PDB entry 9GGC | electron microscopy, 2.39 A resolution | chains B and C of the 5 polymer chains in the assembly

Chain B (and C):
Protein: DNA polymerase subunit gamma-2
From: Homo sapiens
Notes: engineered mutation(s): A169T; chain C of this document is another copy of the same molecule, construct and numbering; everything in this record applies to it too
Reference sequence: Q9UHN1 (DPOG2_HUMAN); residues 26-485 here = UniProt positions 26-485
Chain sequence (467 residues; row label = number of the first residue in the row):
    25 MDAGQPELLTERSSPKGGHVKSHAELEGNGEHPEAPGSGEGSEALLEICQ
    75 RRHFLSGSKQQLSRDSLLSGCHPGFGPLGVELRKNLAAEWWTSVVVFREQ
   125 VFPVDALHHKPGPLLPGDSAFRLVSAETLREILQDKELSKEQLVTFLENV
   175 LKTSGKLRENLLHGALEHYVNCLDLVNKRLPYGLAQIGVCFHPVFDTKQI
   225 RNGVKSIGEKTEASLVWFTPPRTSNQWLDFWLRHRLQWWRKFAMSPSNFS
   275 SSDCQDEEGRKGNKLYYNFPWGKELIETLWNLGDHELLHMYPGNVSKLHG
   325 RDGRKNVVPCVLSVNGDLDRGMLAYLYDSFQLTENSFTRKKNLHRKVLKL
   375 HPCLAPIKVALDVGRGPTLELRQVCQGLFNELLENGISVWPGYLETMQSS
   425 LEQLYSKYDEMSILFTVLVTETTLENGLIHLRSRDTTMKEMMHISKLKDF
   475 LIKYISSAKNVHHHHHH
Disordered / not traced: 25-66, 138-176, 219-228, 355-368, 483-491 (chain C: 25-66, 139-177, 219-229, 355-368, 483-491)
Construct notes: initiating methionine (25); variant Thr169 (Ala in Q9UHN1); expression tag (486-491)
UniProt features mapped onto this chain:
  - modified residue: Ser38 (Phosphoserine)
  - natural variant: Arg182 (R182W: In MTDPS16), Gly416 (G416A: No functional deficit), Asp433 (D433Y: In MTDPS16B), Gly451 (G451E: In PEOA4)

Interface between chain B and chain C:
Pairs across the interface - 56 pairs, chain B then chain C:
  His77(B) - Asn195(C)
  His77(B) - Asp198(C)
  His77(B) - Leu199(C)
  Ser80(B) - His192(C)
  Gly98(B) - Asp129(C)
  Gly98(B) - Leu131(C)
  Phe99(B) - Asp129(C)  hydrogen bond (backbone-side chain)
  Pro101(B) - Pro127(C)
  Val104(B) - Asp129(C)
  Arg107(B) - Asp129(C)  salt bridge
  Lys108(B) - Trp115(C)
  Val120(B) - Leu407(C)
  Phe121(B) - Leu407(C)  hydrophobic
  Glu123(B) - Phe403(C)
  Glu123(B) - Pro415(C)
  Glu123(B) - Tyr417(C)
  Phe126(B) - Trp414(C)  hydrophobic
  Pro127(B) - Pro101(C)
  Asp129(B) - Gly98(C)
  Asp129(B) - Phe99(C)  hydrogen bond (side chain-backbone)
  Asp129(B) - Val104(C)
  Asp129(B) - Arg107(C)  salt bridge
  Leu131(B) - His96(C)
  Leu131(B) - Pro97(C)
  Leu131(B) - Glu233(C)
  His132(B) - His132(C)
  His132(B) - Val213(C)
  His132(B) - Phe215(C)
  His132(B) - Glu233(C)  hydrogen bond (backbone-side chain)
  His133(B) - Ile231(C)  hydrogen bond (side chain-backbone)
  His133(B) - Glu233(C)  salt bridge
  Leu181(B) - Leu181(C)  hydrophobic
  His192(B) - Ser80(C)
  Asn195(B) - His77(C)  hydrogen bond (backbone-side chain)
  Asn195(B) - Gly81(C)
  Asp198(B) - His77(C)
  Leu199(B) - His77(C)
  Leu199(B) - Pro101(C)  hydrophobic
  Leu199(B) - Trp414(C)  hydrophobic
  Asn201(B) - Glu419(C)  hydrogen bond
  Arg203(B) - Leu418(C)  hydrogen bond (side chain-backbone)
  Arg203(B) - Glu419(C)
  Val213(B) - His132(C)
  Phe215(B) - His132(C)
  Ile231(B) - His133(C)
  Glu233(B) - Leu131(C)
  Glu233(B) - His132(C)  salt bridge
  Glu233(B) - His133(C)  salt bridge
  Leu407(B) - Phe121(C)
  Glu408(B) - Phe121(C)
  Pro415(B) - Glu123(C)
  Leu418(B) - Glu123(C)
  Leu418(B) - Arg203(C)  hydrogen bond (backbone-side chain)
  Glu419(B) - Asn201(C)
  Glu419(B) - Arg203(C)
  Thr420(B) - Arg203(C)
Also at the interface, not in a pair above, chain B (41 interface residues in all): His96, Pro97, Glu105, Trp115, Arg325, Asn404, Trp414
Also at the interface, not in a pair above, chain C (44 interface residues in all): Glu105, Lys108, Val120, Phe126, Arg325, Asn404, Glu408, Thr420

In short:
Chain B and chain C form an interface of 41 and 44 residues respectively, with 8 hydrogen bonds and 5 salt
bridges. Among the polar pairs are Arg107(B)-Asp129(C), His133(B)-Glu233(C) and Glu233(B)-His132(C).
Both chains are DNA polymerase subunit gamma-2 (Homo sapiens). Entry 9GGC (Structure of the G848S mutant of
human mitochondrial DNA polymerase gamma) was determined by electron microscopy together with 9GGB, 9GGD, 9GGE
and 9GGF from the same study.
